3SV3 - chains A and C of the 3 polymer chains in the assembly; structure by X-ray diffraction, 2.10 A resolution.

Chain A:
Name: DNA polymerase I, thermostable
From: Thermus aquaticus
Notes: EC 2.7.7.7; fragment: Klenow Fragment
Reference sequence: P19821 (DPO1_THEAQ); numbering as in UniProt (aligned over 293-832)
Chain sequence (540 residues; numbered 293 to 832; the number before each row is that of its first residue):
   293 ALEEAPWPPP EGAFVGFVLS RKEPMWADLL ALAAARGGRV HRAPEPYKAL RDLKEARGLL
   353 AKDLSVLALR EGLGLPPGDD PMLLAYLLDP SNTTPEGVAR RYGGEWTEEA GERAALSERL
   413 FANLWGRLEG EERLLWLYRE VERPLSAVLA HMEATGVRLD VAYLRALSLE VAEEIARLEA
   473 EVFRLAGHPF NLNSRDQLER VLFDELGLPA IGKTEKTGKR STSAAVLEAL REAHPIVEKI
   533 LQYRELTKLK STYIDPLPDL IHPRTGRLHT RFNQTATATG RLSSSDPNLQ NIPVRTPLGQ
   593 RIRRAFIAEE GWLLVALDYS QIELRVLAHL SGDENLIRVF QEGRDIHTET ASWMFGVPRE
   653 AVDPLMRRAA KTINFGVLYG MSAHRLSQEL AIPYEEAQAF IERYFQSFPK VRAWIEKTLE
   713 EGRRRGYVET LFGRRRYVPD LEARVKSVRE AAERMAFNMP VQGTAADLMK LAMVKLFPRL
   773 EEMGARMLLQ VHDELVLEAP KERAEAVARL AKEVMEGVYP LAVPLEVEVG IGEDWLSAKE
Bound ions: Mg2+ site 1: Asp610, Asp785 (together with 5SI); Mg2+ site 2: Asp610, Tyr611, Asp785 (together with 5SI)
Small-molecule neighbours:
  - 5SI (2-{2-deoxy-5-O-[(R)-hydroxy{[(R)-hydroxy(phosphonooxy)phosphoryl]oxy}phosphoryl]-beta-D-erythro-pentofuranosyl}-6-methylisoquinoline-1(2H)-thione), molecule 1: Arg573, Asp610, Tyr611, Ser612, Gln613, Ile614, Glu615, His639, Arg659, Lys663, Thr664, Phe667, Tyr671, Asp785
  - 5SI, molecule 2: Arg801, Lys804, Glu805, Glu808, Glu818, Val819
From the paper describing this entry:
  - binding site for 5SI: Gln613, Glu615, His639, Arg659, Lys663, Asn750, Gln754
  - Mg2+ coordination: Asp610, Tyr611, Asp785
  - binding site for the 16-nt DNA strand (chain C): Phe667, Gly668

Chain C:
Molecule: 16-nt DNA strand
Sequence (16 nucleotides; numbered 201 to 216; the number before each row is that of its first residue):
   201 AAAXGGCGCC GTGGTC
Unresolved in the structure: 201-203
Modified positions: BMN ((1R)-1,4-anhydro-2-deoxy-1-(3-methoxynaphthalen-2-yl)-5-O-phosphono-D-erythro-pentitol) at position 204

How chain A and chain C interact:
Residue-residue contacts (40):
  Asn483(A) with DT212(C), hydrogen bond to the phosphate
  Asn485(A) with DG211(C), phosphate contact; DT212(C), sugar contact
  Ser486(A) with DT212(C), hydrogen bond to the phosphate; DG213(C), hydrogen bond to the phosphate
  Gln489(A) with DG213(C), hydrogen bond to the phosphate
  Ser543(A) with DC210(C), sugar contact
  Thr544(A) with DC210(C), sugar contact
  Ala568(A) with DG208(C), phosphate contact
  Thr569(A) with DC207(C), phosphate contact
  Ala570(A) with DG206(C), phosphate contact; DC207(C), hydrogen bond to the phosphate
  Thr571(A) with DG206(C), sugar contact
  Arg573(A) with DG205(C), base contact; DG206(C), base contact
  Ser575(A) with DC207(C), phosphate contact; DG208(C), hydrogen bond to the phosphate
  Ser576(A) with DG208(C), sugar contact
  Ser577(A) with DG208(C), phosphate contact; DC209(C), phosphate contact
  Asp578(A) with DC209(C), hydrogen bond to the phosphate
  Asn580(A) with DG208(C), hydrogen bond to the sugar; DC209(C), sugar contact
  Thr664(A) with BMN_204(C), base contact
  Phe667(A) with BMN_204(C), base contact
  Gly668(A) with BMN_204(C), base contact
  Tyr671(A) with BMN_204(C), base contact
  Gly672(A) with BMN_204(C), sugar contact
  Met673(A) with BMN_204(C), hydrogen bond to the sugar
  Ser674(A) with BMN_204(C), hydrogen bond to the phosphate
  Arg677(A) with BMN_204(C), salt bridge to the phosphate
  Glu681(A) with BMN_204(C), base contact
  Arg728(A) with DG206(C), salt bridge to the phosphate
  Arg746(A) with BMN_204(C), hydrogen bond to the phosphate; DG205(C), salt bridge to the phosphate
  Met747(A) with DG205(C), phosphate contact; DG206(C), phosphate contact
  Asn750(A) with DG205(C), sugar contact
  Gln754(A) with DG205(C), hydrogen bond to the base; DG206(C), hydrogen bond to the sugar
Other interface residues (no listed pair), chain A (37 interface residues in all): Asp488, Lys540, Pro548, Asn565, Pro579, Asn583, His784

In short:
37 residues of chain A and 10 residues of chain C are in contact, with 13 hydrogen bonds and 3 salt bridges.
Polar pairs include Gln754(A)-DG205(C), Asn580(A)-DG208(C) and Met673(A)-BMN_204(C). From the paper: a binding
site for 5SI at Gln613(A), Glu615(A) and His639(A) among others; a binding site for the 16-nt DNA strand
(chain C) at Phe667(A) and Gly668(A).
Here chain A is DNA polymerase I, thermostable (Thermus aquaticus) and chain C is a 16-nt DNA strand. Entry
3SV3 (Crystal structure of the large fragment of DNA polymerase I from Thermus Aquaticus in a closed ...) was
determined by X-ray diffraction (same publication as 3SV4, 3SYZ, 3SZ2 and 3RTV).
